PDB entry 4Y8O | X-ray diffraction, 2.70 A resolution | chains D and E of the 32 polymer chains in the assembly

# Chain D
Name: Proteasome subunit alpha type-5
From: Saccharomyces cerevisiae (strain ATCC 204508 / S288c)
Notes: EC 3.4.25.1
Reference sequence: P32379 (PSA5_YEAST); residues -7 to 252 here correspond to UniProt positions 1-260 (UniProt number = residue number + 8)
Chain sequence (260 residues; row label = number of the first residue in the row; numbers below 1 keep their minus sign (Met-7 is residue -7)):
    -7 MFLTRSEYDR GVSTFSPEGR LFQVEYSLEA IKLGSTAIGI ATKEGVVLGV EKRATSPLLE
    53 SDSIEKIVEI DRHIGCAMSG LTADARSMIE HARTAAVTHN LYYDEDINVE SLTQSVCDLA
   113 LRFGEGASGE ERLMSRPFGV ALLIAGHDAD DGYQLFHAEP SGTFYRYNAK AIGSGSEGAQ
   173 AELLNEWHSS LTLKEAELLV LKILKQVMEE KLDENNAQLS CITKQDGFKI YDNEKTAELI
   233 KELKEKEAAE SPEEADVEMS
Unresolved in the structure: -7 to 0, 118-124, 243-252

# Chain E
Name: Proteasome subunit alpha type-6
From: Saccharomyces cerevisiae (strain ATCC 204508 / S288c)
Notes: EC 3.4.25.1
Reference sequence: P40302 (PSA6_YEAST); residues 0-233 here correspond to UniProt positions 1-234 (UniProt number = residue number + 1)
Chain sequence (234 residues; each row starts with the number of its first residue; numbering starts at 0):
     0 MFRNNYDGDT VTFSPTGRLF QVEYALEAIK QGSVTVGLRS NTHAVLVALK RNADELSSYQ
    60 KKIIKCDEHM GLSLAGLAPD ARVLSNYLRQ QCNYSSLVFN RKLAVERAGH LLCDKAQKNT
   120 QSYGGRPYGV GLLIIGYDKS GAHLLEFQPS GNVTELYGTA IGARSQGAKT YLERTLDTFI
   180 KIDGNPDELI KAGVEAISQS LRDESLTVDN LSIAIVGKDT PFTIYDGEAV AKYI
Unresolved in the structure: 0-2
Curated features (UniProtKB/Swiss-Prot):
  - modified residue: Ser13 (Phosphoserine)
  - cross-link: Lys190 (Glycyl lysine isopeptide (Lys-Gly) (interchain with G-Cter in ubiquitin))

# Chain D / chain E interface
Residue-residue contacts (46):
  Arg2(D) with Gly7(E)
  Gly3(D) with Gly7(E)
  Ser5(D) with Arg125(E)
  Thr6(D) with Asp6(E); Gly7(E); Gln20(E)
  Phe7(D) with Gln20(E), hydrogen bond (backbone-side chain); Tyr23(E); Ala24(E), hydrophobic; Pro126(E); Gly128(E)
  Ser8(D) with Tyr23(E)
  Pro9(D) with Tyr23(E), hydrophobic; Glu26(E)
  Glu10(D) with Glu26(E); Gln30(E)
  Gly11(D) with Tyr23(E); Ala27(E)
  Leu13(D) with Arg125(E)
  Gln106(D) with Arg81(E), hydrogen bond
  Asp110(D) with Arg81(E), salt bridge
  Leu113(D) with Pro78(E), hydrophobic; Asp79(E); Arg125(E)
  Glu117(D) with Tyr122(E)
  Ser153(D) with Pro78(E)
  Gly154(D) with Pro78(E)
  Thr155(D) with Gln59(E)
  Phe156(D) with Gln59(E)
  Tyr157(D) with Arg50(E), hydrogen bond (side chain-backbone); Asn51(E); Ala52(E); Ser56(E); Ser57(E); Gln59(E)
  Arg158(D) with Ser56(E); Ser57(E), hydrogen bond (backbone-backbone)
  Tyr159(D) with Ala52(E); Asp53(E); Leu55(E); Ser56(E)
  Asn160(D) with Leu55(E), hydrogen bond (backbone-backbone)
  Ala161(D) with Leu55(E)
  Gln172(D) with Asp53(E), hydrogen bond; Leu55(E)
  Leu175(D) with Leu55(E), hydrophobic
Other interface residues (no listed pair), chain D (26 interface residues in all): Leu176
Other interface residues (no listed pair), chain E (26 interface residues in all): Glu54, Leu76, Gly123

# In short
The chain D/chain E interface involves 26 residues from each chain; the contacts include 6 hydrogen bonds and
1 salt bridge. Polar contacts include Asp110(D)-Arg81(E), Phe7(D)-Gln20(E) and Gln106(D)-Arg81(E).
Here chain D is Proteasome subunit alpha type-5 and chain E is Proteasome subunit alpha type-6, both from
Saccharomyces cerevisiae (strain ATCC 204508 / S288c). Entry 4Y8O (Yeast 20S proteasome beta7-delta7_Cter
mutant in complex with Ac-PAF-ep) was determined by X-ray diffraction together with 4Y69, 4Y6A, 4Y6V, 4Y6Z,
4Y70, 4Y74 and 34 further entries from the same study.
